PDB entry 5C4I | X-ray diffraction, 2.27 A resolution | chains A and E of the 6 polymer chains in the assembly

== Chain A ==
Name: Oxalate oxidoreductase subunit alpha
From: Moorella thermoacetica (strain ATCC 39073)
Notes: EC 1.2.7.10
UniProtKB: Q2RI41 (OORA_MOOTA); residues 1-395 here = UniProt positions 1-395
Sequence (395 residues; numbered 1 to 395; the number before each row is that of its first residue):
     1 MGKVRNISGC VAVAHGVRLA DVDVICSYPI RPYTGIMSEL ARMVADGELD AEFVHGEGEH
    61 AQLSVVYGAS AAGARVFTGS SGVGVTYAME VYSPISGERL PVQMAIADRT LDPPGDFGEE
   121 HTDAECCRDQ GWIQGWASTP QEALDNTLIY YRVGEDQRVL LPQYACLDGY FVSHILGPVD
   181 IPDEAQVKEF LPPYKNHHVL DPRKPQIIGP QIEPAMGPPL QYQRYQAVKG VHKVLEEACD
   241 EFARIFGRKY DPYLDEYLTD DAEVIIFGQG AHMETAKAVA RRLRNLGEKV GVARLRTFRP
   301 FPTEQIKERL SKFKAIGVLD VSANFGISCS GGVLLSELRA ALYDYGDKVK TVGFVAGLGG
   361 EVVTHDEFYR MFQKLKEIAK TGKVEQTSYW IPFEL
Unresolved in the structure: 1
Small-molecule neighbours: thiamine diphosphate (TPP): Tyr28, Pro29, Ile30, Glu59, Val83, Tyr87, Arg109
From the paper describing this entry:
  - binding site for thiamine diphosphate: Tyr28 to Pro32, Glu59, Glu90, Asp112
  - binding site for thiamine diphosphate: Arg109 (proposed by the authors, not directly observed)
  - specificity-determining residues: Arg31, Gly115, Phe117, Gln211 (proposed by the authors, not directly observed)

== Chain E ==
Name: Oxalate oxidoreductase subunit delta
From: Moorella thermoacetica
Notes: EC 1.2.7.10
UniProtKB: Q2RI40 (OORD_MOOTA); residues 1-315 here = UniProt positions 1-315
Sequence (315 residues; row label = number of the first residue in the row):
     1 MSTKDLFAEP NLKQITVWAR GVVMNKDARD IVVALTEAAA KEGKYVQAWE NYVDLPDRIY
    61 VPVRAYARIS SDPIESKYIY ENETPDIVVL VEESLIKGVP ILKGIRPGST LVVNTKRSID
   121 TILEFLGDTG NLAQIVTVDA NSMAEAVMTL SGAEGATDAT GIGAGIAAPI AGAVVKATGI
   181 VDVENLAAVV KNPAAMRRGY AEAQVRQLPP HEAVEEAAVS ATELLRQMPF AGTVPSPVTE
   241 NEGMVTGNWR IQRPIIDREA CTECYTCWIY CPDSCITRTE EGPVFNMKYC KGCGLCTAVC
   301 PSGALTNVPE LDFKD
Unresolved in the structure: 1, 217-218
Metal / ion sites: 4Fe-4S cluster Fe site 1: Cys261, Cys264, Cys267, Cys300; 4Fe-4S cluster Fe site 2: Cys271, Cys290, Cys293, Cys296
Small-molecule neighbours:
  - 4Fe-4S cluster (SF4), molecule 1: Pro254, Cys271, Pro272, Asp273, Cys275, Ile276, Phe285, Cys290, Lys291, Gly292, Cys293, Gly294, Leu295, Cys296
  - 4Fe-4S cluster (SF4), molecule 2: Ile256, Cys261, Thr262, Glu263, Cys264, Tyr265, Thr266, Cys267, Pro283, Cys300, Pro301, Ser302, Ala304, Leu305
Swiss-Prot annotation at these positions:
  - binding site ([4Fe-4S] cluster): Cys261, Cys264, Cys267, Cys271, Cys290, Cys293, Cys296, Cys300
From the paper describing this entry:
  - binding site for 4Fe-4S cluster: Arg58

== Chain A / chain E interface ==
Contacting residue pairs (36; chain A residue first):
  Gly97(A) with Ala231(E)
  Glu98(A) with Ala231(E)
  Arg99(A) with Phe230(E); Ala231(E)
  Leu160(A) with Phe230(E), hydrophobic
  Asn196(A) with Phe230(E)
  His197(A) with Phe230(E)
  His198(A) with Phe230(E); Ala231(E); Thr233(E), hydrogen bond
  Pro205(A) with Ser236(E), hydrogen bond (backbone-backbone)
  Gln206(A) with Thr233(E); Val234(E); Ser236(E), hydrogen bond (backbone-side chain)
  Ile207(A) with Thr233(E); Val234(E), hydrogen bond (backbone-backbone); Ser236(E); Pro237(E)
  Ile208(A) with Thr233(E)
  Pro210(A) with Gly232(E)
  Glu213(A) with Arg226(E), salt bridge
  Pro214(A) with Tyr80(E)
  Ala215(A) with Leu224(E); Leu225(E); Arg226(E), hydrogen bond (backbone-backbone)
  Met216(A) with Arg226(E)
  Pro218(A) with Leu225(E), hydrophobic
  Pro219(A) with Leu225(E); Arg226(E); Gln227(E)
  Leu220(A) with Ala231(E); Gly232(E)
  Gln223(A) with Met228(E); Pro229(E), hydrogen bond (side chain-backbone); Phe230(E); Ala231(E), hydrogen bond (side chain-backbone)
Interface residues without a listed pair, chain E (16 interface residues in all): Val53, Pro235

== Overview ==
The interface between chain A and chain E involves 20 residues on one side and 16 on the other; the contacts
include 7 hydrogen bonds and 1 salt bridge. Polar pairs include Glu213(A)-Arg226(E), His198(A)-Thr233(E) and
Gln206(A)-Ser236(E). The paper reports a binding site for thiamine diphosphate at Tyr28(A), Glu59(A) and
Glu90(A) among others; a binding site for 4Fe-4S cluster at Arg58(E).
Chain A is Oxalate oxidoreductase subunit alpha (Moorella thermoacetica (strain ATCC 39073)) and chain E is
Oxalate oxidoreductase subunit delta (Moorella thermoacetica); the structure, Structure of an Oxalate
Oxidoreductase, was determined by X-ray diffraction.
